4GY9 - chain A; structure by X-ray diffraction, 2.04 A resolution.

# Chain A
Molecule: MtN13 protein
Organism: Medicago truncatula
UniProt: P93330 (P93330_MEDTR); numbering as in UniProt (aligned over 1-163)
Amino-acid sequence (168 residues; numbered -4 to 163; the number before each row is that of its first residue; numbers below 1 keep their minus sign (Ile-4 is residue -4)):
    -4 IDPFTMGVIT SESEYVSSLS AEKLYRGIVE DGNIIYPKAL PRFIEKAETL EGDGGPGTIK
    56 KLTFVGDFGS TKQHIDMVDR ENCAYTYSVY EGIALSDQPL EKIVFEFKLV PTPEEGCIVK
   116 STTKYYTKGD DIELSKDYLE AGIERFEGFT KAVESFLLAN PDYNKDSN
Not modelled in the structure: 159-163
Construct notes: expression tag (-4 to 0)
Ion coordination: Na+ site 1: Thr0, Gly124; Na+ site 2 near Ala34 (its only coordinating residue here); Na+ site 3: Phe59, Gly61; Na+ site 4: Ser65, Thr66; Na+ site 5 near Ser65 (its only coordinating residue here); Na+ site 6: Thr107, Glu110, Gly111
Residues lining bound ligands:
  - malonate ion (MLI): Glu86, Gly87, Ile88, Ala89
  - N-(3-methylbut-2-en-1-yl)-9H-purin-6-amine (ZIP): Leu57, Val60, Gly61, Asp62, Phe63, Thr66, Gln68, Tyr82, Val84, Leu90, Ile98, Phe100, Tyr120, Ala136, Gly137, Arg140, Phe141, Phe144
UniProt features mapped onto this chain:
  - binding site (kinetin): Gln68, Tyr82
  - binding site (N(6)-dimethylallyladenine): Gln68, Tyr82
  - binding site (trans-zeatin): Gln68, Tyr82, Tyr133
What the authors report for this chain:
  - binding site for malonate ion: Gly87
  - Na+ coordination: Phe59, Gly61, Asp62, Ser65, Thr66, Gly124
  - binding site for N-(3-methylbut-2-en-1-yl)-9H-purin-6-amine: Asp62, Gln68, Tyr82, Val84, Leu90, Ile98, Phe100, Phe141, Phe144
  - self-association interface (contacts with another copy of this molecule); pairs are residue here / residue on that copy: Val60-Arg140 (water-mediated contact)
  - conformationally variable residues (loop rearrangement, side-chain flip): Leu90, Tyr133

# Overview
Chain A binds N-(3-methylbut-2-en-1-yl)-9H-purin-6-amine and malonate ion. Thr0 and Gly124 coordinate Na+ site
1. UniProt lists kinetin-binding residues Gln68 and Tyr82, N(6)-dimethylallyladenine-binding residues Gln68
and Tyr82 and 3 trans-zeatin-binding residues. The paper reports a binding site for
N-(3-methylbut-2-en-1-yl)-9H-purin-6-amine at Asp62, Gln68 and Tyr82 among others; a binding site for malonate
ion at Gly87.
Chain A is MtN13 protein (Medicago truncatula); the structure, Crystal Structure of Medicago truncatula
Nodulin 13 (MtN13) in complex with N6-isopentenyladenine (2iP), was determined by X-ray diffraction (same
publication as 4JHH, 4JHI and 4JHG).
